PDB entry 8ON7 | electron microscopy, 2.50 A resolution | chains A and B of the 6 polymer chains in the assembly

Chain A (and B):
Molecule: FMRFamide-gated sodium channel 1 (FaNaC1)
Source organism: Malacoceros fuliginosus
Notes: chain B of this document is another copy of the same molecule, construct and numbering; everything in this record applies to it too
Chain sequence (600 residues; row label = number of the first residue in the row; numbering starts at 0):
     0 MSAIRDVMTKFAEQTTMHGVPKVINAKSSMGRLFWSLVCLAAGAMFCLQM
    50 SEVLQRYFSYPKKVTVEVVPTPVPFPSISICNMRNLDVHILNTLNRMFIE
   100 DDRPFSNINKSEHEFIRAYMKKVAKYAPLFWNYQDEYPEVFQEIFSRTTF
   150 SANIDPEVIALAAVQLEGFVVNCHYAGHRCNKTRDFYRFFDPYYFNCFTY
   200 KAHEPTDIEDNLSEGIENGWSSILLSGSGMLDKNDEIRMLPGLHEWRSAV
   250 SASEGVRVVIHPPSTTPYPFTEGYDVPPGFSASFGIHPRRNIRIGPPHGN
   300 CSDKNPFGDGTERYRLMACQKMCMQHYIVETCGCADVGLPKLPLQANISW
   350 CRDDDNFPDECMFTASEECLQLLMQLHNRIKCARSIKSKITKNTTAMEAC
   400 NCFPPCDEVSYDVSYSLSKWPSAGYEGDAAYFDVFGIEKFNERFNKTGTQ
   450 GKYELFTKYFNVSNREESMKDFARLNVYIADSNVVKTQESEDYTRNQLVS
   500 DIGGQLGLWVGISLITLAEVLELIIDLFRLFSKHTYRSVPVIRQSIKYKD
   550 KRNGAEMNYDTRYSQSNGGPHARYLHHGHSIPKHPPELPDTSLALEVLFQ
Unresolved in the structure: 0-1, 206-208, 530-599
Disulfide bonds: Cys-80/Cys-196, Cys-172/Cys-179, Cys-300/Cys-405, Cys-318/Cys-401, Cys-322/Cys-399, Cys-331/Cys-381, Cys-333/Cys-350, Cys-360/Cys-368
Covalent attachments: N-acetylglucosamine (NAG) linked to Asn-180, Asn-299, Asn-392, Asn-444, Asn-460
From the paper describing this entry:
  - binding site for FMRFamide, neuropeptide: Phe-97, Asp-101, Pro-103, Val-122, Ala-126, Phe-129, Gln-133, Glu-235, Ile-236, Arg-237, Met-238, Pro-240
  - binding site for FMRFamide, neuropeptide: Phe-431
  - mutagenesis - D101A/E235A, F129A (18 +/- 8 uM), F129L (9 +/- 3 uM), F129Q (100-fold), Q133L, Q133N: decreased binding to FMRFamide, neuropeptide
  - mutagenesis - V122F, V122Q, F431A: unchanged binding to FMRFamide, neuropeptide
  - mutagenesis - V122A (20-fold): increased binding to FMRFamide, neuropeptide
  - conformationally variable residues (loop rearrangement): Lys-200 to Gly-218
  - mutagenesis - F129A (18 +/- 8 uM), F129L (9 +/- 3 uM), F129Q (100-fold): decreased signaling
  - mutagenesis - V122F, V122Q, F431A: unchanged signaling in response to FMRFa
  - mutagenesis - V122A (20-fold): increased signaling in response to FMRFa
  - mutagenesis - D101A/E235A, Q133L, Q133N: decreased signaling in response to FMRFa
  - mutagenesis - F97C, F129C, M238C, S282C: decreased signaling in response to MTSET
  - mutagenesis - N475C: unchanged signaling in response to MTSET
  - mutagenesis - H297S: increased signaling with FMRFamide, neuropeptide

How chain A and chain B interact:
Residue-residue contacts (120):
  Gln-13(A) / Lys-21(B)
  Gln-13(A) / Asn-24(B)
  Thr-15(A) / His-17(B)
  Lys-62(A) / Lys-61(B)
  Lys-62(A) / Asp-491(B)  salt bridge
  Thr-64(A) / Lys-61(B)
  Val-65(A) / Val-63(B)
  Glu-66(A) / Lys-61(B)  salt bridge
  Val-67(A) / Arg-292(B)
  Val-67(A) / Pro-403(B)  hydrophobic
  His-173(A) / Arg-246(B)
  Ala-175(A) / Ser-387(B)  hydrogen bond (backbone-side chain)
  Gly-176(A) / Arg-383(B)
  Gly-176(A) / Ser-387(B)
  Arg-178(A) / Arg-246(B)
  Glu-203(A) / Lys-391(B)
  Ser-212(A) / Lys-380(B)
  Ser-212(A) / Arg-383(B)  hydrogen bond (backbone-side chain)
  Glu-213(A) / Trp-245(B)
  Glu-213(A) / Arg-246(B)  salt bridge
  Glu-213(A) / Arg-383(B)
  Gly-214(A) / Arg-246(B)
  Ile-215(A) / Ala-248(B)  hydrophobic
  Glu-216(A) / Arg-383(B)  salt bridge
  Glu-216(A) / Lys-386(B)
  Glu-216(A) / Ser-387(B)
  Ser-220(A) / Ala-248(B)
  Phe-279(A) / Phe-279(B)  hydrophobic
  Ser-282(A) / Arg-256(B)
  Ser-282(A) / Asp-274(B)  hydrogen bond
  Ser-413(A) / Tyr-273(B)  hydrogen bond
  Tyr-414(A) / Tyr-414(B)
  Ser-415(A) / Tyr-273(B)
  Ser-415(A) / Asp-274(B)  hydrogen bond (side chain-backbone)
  Ser-415(A) / Tyr-414(B)
  Leu-416(A) / Asp-274(B)
  Leu-416(A) / Val-275(B)  hydrogen bond (backbone-backbone)
  Leu-416(A) / Pro-276(B)
  Leu-416(A) / Tyr-414(B)  hydrogen bond (backbone-side chain)
  Ser-417(A) / Met-82(B)
  Ser-417(A) / Ser-252(B)
  Ser-417(A) / Glu-253(B)
  Lys-418(A) / Ser-252(B)
  Lys-418(A) / Glu-253(B)  hydrogen bond (backbone-backbone)
  Lys-418(A) / Pro-276(B)
  Trp-419(A) / Ser-250(B)
  Trp-419(A) / Ala-251(B)  hydrogen bond (side chain-backbone)
  Trp-419(A) / Ser-252(B)
  Trp-419(A) / Glu-253(B)
  Ser-421(A) / Ser-227(B)  hydrogen bond
  Ser-421(A) / Glu-253(B)  hydrogen bond
  Ala-422(A) / Ser-227(B)
  Ala-422(A) / Lys-232(B)
  Ala-422(A) / Glu-253(B)  hydrogen bond (backbone-side chain)
  Gly-423(A) / Lys-232(B)
  Tyr-424(A) / Leu-90(B)  hydrophobic
  Tyr-424(A) / Asn-91(B)  hydrogen bond
  Tyr-424(A) / Asn-94(B)  hydrogen bond
  Tyr-424(A) / Asp-231(B)  hydrogen bond (side chain-backbone)
  Tyr-424(A) / Leu-239(B)  hydrophobic
  Tyr-424(A) / Leu-242(B)  hydrophobic
  Glu-425(A) / Arg-146(B)  salt bridge
  Glu-425(A) / Leu-242(B)
  Glu-425(A) / Ala-251(B)
  Asp-427(A) / Ile-236(B)
  Ala-428(A) / His-243(B)
  Tyr-430(A) / Ile-236(B)  hydrophobic
  Asp-432(A) / Trp-245(B)  hydrogen bond
  Asp-432(A) / Arg-246(B)  salt bridge
  Ile-436(A) / Gln-141(B)
  Ile-436(A) / Trp-245(B)
  Ile-436(A) / Arg-246(B)
  Glu-437(A) / Arg-246(B)  salt bridge
  Arg-464(A) / Asn-233(B)  hydrogen bond (side chain-backbone)
  Glu-465(A) / Lys-232(B)
  Arg-473(A) / Ser-247(B)
  Arg-473(A) / Ala-248(B)  hydrogen bond (side chain-backbone)
  Arg-473(A) / Val-249(B)
  Arg-473(A) / Ser-250(B)  hydrogen bond (side chain-backbone)
  Arg-473(A) / Ser-252(B)
  Asn-475(A) / Ala-248(B)
  Tyr-477(A) / Arg-256(B)
  Tyr-477(A) / Thr-270(B)
  Ser-481(A) / Gln-319(B)
  Asn-482(A) / Leu-315(B)
  Asn-482(A) / Gln-319(B)  hydrogen bond
  Asn-495(A) / Gln-48(B)  hydrogen bond
  Asn-495(A) / Glu-51(B)
  Asn-495(A) / Val-52(B)
  Asn-495(A) / Gln-504(B)  hydrogen bond
  Gln-496(A) / Arg-55(B)
  Val-498(A) / Gln-48(B)
  Val-498(A) / Gln-504(B)
  Val-498(A) / Leu-507(B)
  Val-498(A) / Trp-508(B)  hydrophobic
  Ser-499(A) / Asp-500(B)
  Ser-499(A) / Gly-503(B)
  Ser-499(A) / Gln-504(B)  hydrogen bond
  Gly-502(A) / Gly-503(B)
  Gly-502(A) / Leu-507(B)
  Gly-503(A) / Gly-503(B)
  Leu-505(A) / Leu-507(B)  hydrophobic
  Ile-511(A) / Gly-506(B)
  Ser-512(A) / His-17(B)  hydrogen bond
  Ser-512(A) / Gly-506(B)
  Ser-512(A) / Leu-507(B)
  Ser-512(A) / Trp-508(B)
  Leu-513(A) / Leu-507(B)  hydrogen bond (backbone-backbone)
  Leu-513(A) / Trp-508(B)  hydrophobic
  Ile-514(A) / His-17(B)
  Ile-514(A) / Gly-18(B)
  Ile-514(A) / Trp-34(B)
  Ile-514(A) / Trp-508(B)
  Ile-514(A) / Val-509(B)
  Thr-515(A) / His-17(B)  hydrogen bond
  Ala-517(A) / Trp-34(B)  hydrophobic
  Glu-518(A) / Lys-21(B)  salt bridge
  Glu-518(A) / Trp-34(B)
  Glu-521(A) / Lys-21(B)  salt bridge
  Glu-521(A) / Trp-34(B)  hydrogen bond
Interface residues without a listed pair, chain A (74 interface residues in all): Val-63, Pro-71, Asn-171, Tyr-174, Pro-204, Asn-217, Ser-280, Pro-420, Ala-429, Phe-431, Val-461, Asp-500, Ile-501, Leu-520
Interface residues without a listed pair, chain B (76 interface residues in all): Phe-33, Val-37, Ala-41, Pro-60, Arg-83, Pro-137, Glu-138, Gly-228, Leu-230, Gly-272, Pro-277, Ser-384, Lys-388, Thr-393, Leu-416, Glu-488, Gly-510

In short:
74 residues of chain A and 76 residues of chain B are in contact, with 27 hydrogen bonds and 9 salt bridges.
Polar contacts include Lys-62(A)/Asp-491(B), Glu-66(A)/Lys-61(B) and Glu-213(A)/Arg-246(B). The paper reports
a binding site for FMRFamide, neuropeptide at Phe-97(A), Asp-101(A) and Pro-103(A) among others; D101A/E235A,
F129A and F129L of chain A, among others, reduce binding to FMRFamide, neuropeptide; 16 substitutions were
tested in all.
Both chains are FMRFamide-gated sodium channel 1 (FaNaC1) (Malacoceros fuliginosus). Entry 8ON7 (FMRFa-bound
Malacoceros FaNaC1 in lipid nanodiscs) was determined by electron microscopy together with 8ON9 and 8ONA from
the same study.
